7EPF - chain A; structure by X-ray diffraction, 2.70 A resolution.

Chain A:
Molecule: Metabotropic glutamate receptor 2
From: Homo sapiens
Chain sequence (446 residues; each row starts with the number of its first residue):
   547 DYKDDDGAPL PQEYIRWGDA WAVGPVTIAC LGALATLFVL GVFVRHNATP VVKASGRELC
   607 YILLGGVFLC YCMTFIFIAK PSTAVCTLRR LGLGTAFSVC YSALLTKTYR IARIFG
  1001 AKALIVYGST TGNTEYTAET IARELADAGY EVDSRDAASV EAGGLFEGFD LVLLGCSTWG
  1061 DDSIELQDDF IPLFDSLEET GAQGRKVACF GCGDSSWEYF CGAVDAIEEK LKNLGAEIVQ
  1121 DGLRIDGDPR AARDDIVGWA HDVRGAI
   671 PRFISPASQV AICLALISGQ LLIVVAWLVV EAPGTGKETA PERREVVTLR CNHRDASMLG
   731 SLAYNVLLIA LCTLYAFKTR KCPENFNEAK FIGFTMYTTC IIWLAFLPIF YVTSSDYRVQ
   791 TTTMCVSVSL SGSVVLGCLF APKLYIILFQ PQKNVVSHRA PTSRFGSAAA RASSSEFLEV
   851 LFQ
Unresolved in the structure: 547-563, 706-719, 826-853
Disulfide bonds: C632-C721
Residues lining bound ligands:
  - FMN (flavin mononucleotide): G1008, S1009, T1010, T1011, G1012, N1013, T1014, S1057, T1058, W1059, G1060, C1092, G1093, D1094, W1097, Y1099, F1100, C1101, G1127
  - J9U ((8R)-4-[2,4-bis(fluoranyl)phenyl]-8-methyl-7-[(2-methylpyrazol-3-yl)methyl]-6,8-dihydro-5H-1,7-naphthyridine-2-carboxamide): F623, L639, G640, F643, H723, R724, D725, M728, S731, L732, N735, I772, W773, F776, F780, M794, S797, V798, S801
What the authors report for this chain:
  - binding site for J9U: W773
  - contacts within the chain: K653-E758 (salt bridge)
  - mutagenesis - E754A: increased signaling

Overview:
Chain A binds flavin mononucleotide and compound J9U. The paper reports a binding site for J9U at W773; E754A
increases signaling.
Chain A is Metabotropic glutamate receptor 2 (Homo sapiens); the structure, Crystal structure of mGlu2 bound
to NAM597, was determined by X-ray diffraction (same publication as 7EPA, 7EPB, 7EPC, 7EPD and 7EPE).
